3T1Y - chains A and E of the 23 polymer chains in the assembly; structure by X-ray diffraction, 2.80 A resolution.

[Chain A]
Molecule: 16S rRNA
Source organism: Thermus thermophilus
Sequence (1513 nucleotides; each row starts with the number of its first residue; note: 4 numbers in that range are skipped by the numbering (no residue carries them; nothing is unmodelled there)):
     5 UGGAGAGUUU GAUCCUGGCU CAGGGUGAAC GCUGGCGGCG UGCCUAAGAC AUGCAAGUCG
    65 UGCGGGCCGC GGGGUUUUAC UCCGUGGUCA GCGGCGGACG GGUGAGUAAC GCGUGGGUGA
   125 CCUACCCGGA AGAGGGGGAC AACCCGGGGA AACUCGGGCU AAUCCCCCAU GUGGACCCGC
   185 CCCUUGGGGU GUGUCCAAAG GGCUUUGCCC GCUUCCGGAU GGGCCCGCGU CCCAUCAGCU
   245 AGUUGGUGGG GUAAUGGCCC ACCAAGGCGA CGACGGGUAG CCGGUCUGAG AGGAUGGCCG
   305 GCCACAGGGG CACUGAGACA CGGGCCCCAC UCCUACGGGA GGCAGCAGUU AGGAAUCUUC
   365 CGCAAUGGGC GCAAGCCUGA CGGAGCGACG CCGCUUGGAG GAAGAAGCCC UUCGGGGUGU
   425 AAACUCCUGA ACCCGGGACG AAACCCCCGA CGAGGGGACU GACGGUACCG GGGUAAUAGC
   485 GCCGGCCAAC UCCGUGCCAG CAGCCGCGGU AAUACGGAGG GCGCGAGCGU UACCCGGAUU
   545 CACUGGGCGU AAAGGGCGUG UAGGCGGCCU GGGGCGUCCC AUGUGAAAGA CCACGGCUCA
   605 ACCGUGGGGG AGCGUGGGAU ACGCUCAGGC UAGACGGUGG GAGAGGGUGG UGGAAUUCCC
   665 GGAGUAGCGG UGAAAUGCGC AGAUACCGGG AGGAACGCCG AUGGCGAAGG CAGCCACCUG
   725 GUCCACCCGU GACGCUGAGG CGCGAAAGCG UGGGGAGCAA ACCGGAUUAG AUACCCGGGU
   785 AGUCCACGCC CUAAACGAUG CGCGCUAGGU CUCUGGGUCU CCUGGGGGCC GAAGCUAACG
   845 CGUUAAGCGC GCCGCCUGGG GAGUACGGCC GCAAGGCUGA AACUCAAAGG AAUUGACGGG
   905 GGCCCGCACA AGCGGUGGAG CAUGUGGUUU AAUUCGAAGC AACGCGAAGA ACCUUACCAG
   965 GCCUUGACAU GCUAGGGAAC CCGGGUGAAA GCCUGGGGUG CCCCGCGAGG GGAGCCCUAG
  1025 CACAGGUGCU GCAUGGCCGU CGUCAGCUCG UGCCGUGAGG UGUUGGGUUA AGUCCCGCAA
  1085 CGAGCGCAAC CCCCGCCGUU AGUUGCCAGC GGUUCGGCCG GGCACUCUAA CGGGACUGCC
  1145 CGCGAAAGCG GGAGGAAGGA GGGGACGACG UCUGGUCAGC AUGGCCCUUA CGGCCUGGGC
  1205 GACACACGUG CUACAAUGCC CACUACAAAG CGAUGCCACC CGGCAACGGG GAGCUAAUCG
  1265 CAAAAAGGUG GGCCCAGUUC GGAUUGGGGU CUGCAACCCG ACCCCAUGAA GCCGGAAUCG
  1325 CUAGUAAUCG CGGAUCAGCC AUGCCGCGGU GAAUACGUUC CCGGGCCUUG UACACACCGC
  1385 CCGUCACGCC AUGGGAGCGG GCUCUACCCG AAGUCGCCGG GAGCCUACGG GCAGGCGCCG
  1445 AGGGUAGGGC CCGUGACUGG GGCGAAGUCG UAACAAGGUA GCUGUACCGG AAGGUGCGGC
  1505 UGGAUCA
  1516 CUUUCU
Sequence notes: insertion (1517-1521)
Bound ions: Mg2+ site 1: U12, G21, G22; Mg2+ site 2 near G21 (its only coordinating residue here); Mg2+ site 3 near G38 (its only coordinating residue here); Mg2+ site 4: G44, G391; Mg2+ site 5: C48, G108; Mg2+ site 6 near A53 (its only coordinating residue here); Mg2+ site 7 near U56 (its only coordinating residue here); Mg2+ site 8: C58, U382, G383; Mg2+ site 9: A109, G110, G284; Mg2+ site 10: C114, G115; Mg2+ site 11 near G142 (its only coordinating residue here); Mg2+ site 12: C147, C163; 97 more Mg2+ sites not listed
Residues lining bound ligands: paromomycin (PAR): G1387, U1388, C1389, A1390, C1391, G1466, C1467, G1468, A1469, A1470, G1471, U1472, C1473

[Chain E]
Name: 30S ribosomal protein S5
Source organism: Thermus thermophilus
Reference sequence: Q5SHQ5 (RS5_THET8); residues 1-162 here = UniProt positions 1-162
Chain sequence (162 residues; row label = number of the first residue in the row):
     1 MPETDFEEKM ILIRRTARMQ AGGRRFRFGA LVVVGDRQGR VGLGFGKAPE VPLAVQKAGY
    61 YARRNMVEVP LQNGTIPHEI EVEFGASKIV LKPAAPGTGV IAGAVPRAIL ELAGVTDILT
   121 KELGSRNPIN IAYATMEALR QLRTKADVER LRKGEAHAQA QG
Unresolved in the structure: 1-4, 155-162

[How chain A and chain E interact]
Residue-residue contacts - 82 pairs, chain A then chain E:
  U5(A) with Ala95(E), base contact
  G6(A) with Ala94(E), base contact; Ala95(E), hydrogen bond to the base; Thr98(E), hydrogen bond to the base; Leu119(E), base contact
  G7(A) with Lys92(E), hydrogen bond to the base; Ile101(E), phosphate contact; Thr120(E), hydrogen bond to the sugar; Lys121(E), base contact
  A8(A) with Ile101(E), phosphate contact; Ala102(E), hydrogen bond to the sugar; Gly103(E), sugar contact; Thr120(E), sugar contact
  G9(A) with Gly103(E), phosphate contact; Lys121(E), salt bridge to the phosphate; Glu122(E), sugar contact; Arg126(E), base contact
  A10(A) with Arg126(E), salt bridge to the phosphate
  G15(A) with Ala17(E), hydrogen bond to the base; Arg18(E), base contact; Met19(E), base contact; Arg24(E), hydrogen bond to the sugar
  A16(A) with Thr16(E), sugar contact; Ala17(E), hydrogen bond to the sugar
  U17(A) with Arg14(E), salt bridge to the phosphate
  C18(A) with Arg14(E), salt bridge to the phosphate; Asn127(E), hydrogen bond to the phosphate; Asn130(E), phosphate contact
  C19(A) with Ala86(E), phosphate contact; Ser125(E), hydrogen bond to the phosphate; Asn127(E), phosphate contact; Asn130(E), hydrogen bond to the phosphate
  U20(A) with Ala86(E), phosphate contact; Ser125(E), phosphate contact
  G541(A) with Lys121(E), phosphate contact
  A542(A) with Lys121(E), salt bridge to the phosphate; Arg126(E), salt bridge to the phosphate
  U543(A) with Leu123(E), base contact
  A841(A) with Gly85(E), phosphate contact
  U898(A) with Arg18(E), sugar contact; Met19(E), hydrogen bond to the sugar
  G899(A) with Met19(E), phosphate contact; Gln20(E), sugar contact; Ala21(E), phosphate contact
  A900(A) with Gln20(E), phosphate contact; Ala21(E), phosphate contact
  C1051(A) with Gln20(E), hydrogen bond to the phosphate; Arg25(E), hydrogen bond to the phosphate
  U1052(A) with Arg18(E), salt bridge to the phosphate; Gln20(E), phosphate contact; Arg25(E), salt bridge to the phosphate
  C1053(A) with Arg27(E), salt bridge to the phosphate
  G1054(A) with Pro49(E), phosphate contact; Lys57(E), salt bridge to the phosphate
  U1055(A) with Lys57(E), salt bridge to the phosphate
  G1056(A) with Tyr60(E), hydrogen bond to the phosphate; Tyr61(E), hydrogen bond to the phosphate
  G1059(A) with Lys47(E), base contact
  U1060(A) with Phe84(E), sugar contact; Asn130(E), hydrogen bond to the sugar; Tyr133(E), sugar contact
  G1061(A) with Arg14(E), hydrogen bond to the phosphate; Tyr133(E), hydrogen bond to the phosphate
  A1062(A) with Arg14(E), sugar contact; Thr16(E), hydrogen bond to the phosphate; Ala17(E), sugar contact; Phe45(E), phosphate contact; Lys47(E), salt bridge to the phosphate
  G1063(A) with Thr16(E), hydrogen bond to the phosphate; Ala17(E), phosphate contact; Arg18(E), sugar contact; Arg27(E), salt bridge to the phosphate; Lys47(E), base contact
  C1173(A) with Arg25(E), hydrogen bond to the base
  U1175(A) with Gly22(E), sugar contact
  A1378(A) with Met19(E), sugar contact; Arg24(E), sugar contact
  C1379(A) with Arg24(E), salt bridge to the phosphate
  A1380(A) with Gln20(E), hydrogen bond to the base; Ala21(E), base contact; Gly22(E), base contact; Gly23(E), base contact
Interface residues without a listed pair, chain A (37 interface residues in all): G1064, G1174
Interface residues without a listed pair, chain E (43 interface residues in all): Ser87, Val90, Pro96, Arg107, Ile129

[Summary]
37 residues of chain A face 43 of chain E across their interface; the contacts include 23 hydrogen bonds and
14 salt bridges. Among the polar pairs are G6(A)-Ala95(E), G6(A)-Thr98(E) and G7(A)-Lys92(E). Chain A binds
paromomycin. U12(A), G21(A) and G22(A) coordinate Mg2+ site 1.
Chain A is 16S rRNA and chain E is 30S ribosomal protein S5, both from Thermus thermophilus; the structure,
Structure of the Thermus thermophilus 30S ribosomal subunit complexed with a human anti-codon stem loop (HASL)
..., was determined by X-ray diffraction, deposited together with 3T1H.
